PDB entry 1AWI | X-ray diffraction, 2.20 A resolution | chains B and P of the 3 polymer chains in the assembly

== Chain B ==
Name: Profilin
Source organism: Homo sapiens
UniProtKB: P07737 (PROF1_HUMAN); numbering as in UniProt (aligned over 2-139)
Amino-acid sequence (138 residues; numbered 2 to 139; the number before each row is that of its first residue):
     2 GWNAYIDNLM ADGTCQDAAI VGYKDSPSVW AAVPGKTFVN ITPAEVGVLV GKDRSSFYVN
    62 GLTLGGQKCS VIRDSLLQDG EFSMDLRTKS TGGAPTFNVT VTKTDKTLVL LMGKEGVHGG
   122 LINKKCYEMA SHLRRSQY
Swiss-Prot annotation at these positions:
  - modified residue: Ser-57 (Phosphoserine)
  - natural variant: Gly-117 (E117G: In ALS18; uncertain significance; this construct carries the variant), Val-118 (G118V: In ALS18; this construct carries the variant)

== Chain P ==
Name: L-PRO10
Amino-acid sequence (10 residues; numbered 1 to 10; the number before each row is that of its first residue):
     1 PPPPPPPPPP

== Interface between chain B and chain P ==
Residue-residue contacts (12; chain B residue first):
  Gly-2(B) with Pro-10(P), hydrogen bond (backbone-backbone)
  Trp-3(B) with Pro-10(P)
  Tyr-6(B) with Pro-6(P), hydrophobic; Pro-7(P), hydrogen bond (side chain-backbone); Pro-8(P); Pro-9(P)
  Met-130(B) with Pro-6(P), hydrophobic
  His-133(B) with Pro-6(P), hydrogen bond (side chain-backbone); Pro-7(P), hydrogen bond (side chain-backbone)
  Ser-137(B) with Pro-9(P)
  Tyr-139(B) with Pro-9(P), hydrophobic; Pro-10(P)
Interface residues without a listed pair, chain B (10 interface residues in all): Ala-5, Asn-9, Leu-134

== Summary ==
10 residues of chain B and 5 residues of chain P are in contact; the contacts include 4 hydrogen bonds. Polar
pairs include Gly-2(B)/Pro-10(P), Tyr-6(B)/Pro-7(P) and His-133(B)/Pro-6(P).
Here chain B is Profilin (Homo sapiens) and chain P is L-PRO10. Entry 1AWI (Human platelet profilin complexed
with the L-PRO10 peptide) was determined by X-ray diffraction.
